9JPJ - chains H and J of the 6 polymer chains in the assembly; structure by X-ray diffraction, 3.72 A resolution.

[Chain H]
Molecule: 27-nt DNA strand
Source organism: Achromobacter denitrificans NBRC 15125
Sequence (27 nucleotides; numbered 1 to 27; the number before each row is that of its first residue):
     1 CTACTTTTCA GGTTATCTGA TAACTTT

[Chain J]
Name: Pyruvate dehydrogenase complex repressor
Source organism: Achromobacter denitrificans NBRC 15125
UniProt: A0A6N0JVZ6 (A0A6N0JVZ6_ACHDE); residues 1-238 here = UniProt positions 1-238
Amino-acid sequence (238 residues; each row starts with the number of its first residue):
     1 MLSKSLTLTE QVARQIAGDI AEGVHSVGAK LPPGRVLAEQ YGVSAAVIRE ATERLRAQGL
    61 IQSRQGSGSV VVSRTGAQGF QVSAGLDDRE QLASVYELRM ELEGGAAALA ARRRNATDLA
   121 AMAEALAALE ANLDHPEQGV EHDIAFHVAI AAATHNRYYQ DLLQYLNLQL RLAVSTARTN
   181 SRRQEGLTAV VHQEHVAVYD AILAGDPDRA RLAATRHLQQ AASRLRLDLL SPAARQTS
Disordered / not traced: 172-187, 229-238
Differences from the reference sequence: conflict Ala-120 (Val in A0A6N0JVZ6), Asp-134 (Glu in A0A6N0JVZ6)
Metal / ion sites: Zn2+ near Asp-143 (its only coordinating residue here)

[Interface between chain H and chain J]
Residue-residue contacts (16):
  DT13(H) / Pro-33(J)  phosphate contact
  DT13(H) / Arg-35(J)  salt bridge to the phosphate
  DT13(H) / Gly-66(J)  hydrogen bond to the base
  DT13(H) / Gly-68(J)  phosphate contact
  DT14(H) / Pro-32(J)  phosphate contact
  DT14(H) / Pro-33(J)  phosphate contact
  DT14(H) / Gly-34(J)  hydrogen bond to the phosphate
  DT14(H) / Gln-65(J)  base contact
  DT14(H) / Gly-66(J)  sugar contact
  DT14(H) / Gly-68(J)  phosphate contact
  DA15(H) / Arg-49(J)  salt bridge to the phosphate
  DA15(H) / Arg-56(J)  salt bridge to the phosphate
  DA15(H) / Ser-63(J)  phosphate contact
  DA15(H) / Gln-65(J)  sugar contact
  DT16(H) / Arg-49(J)  base contact
  DC24(H) / Met-1(J)  phosphate contact
Also at the interface, not in a pair above, chain H (7 interface residues in all): DG12, DT25
Also at the interface, not in a pair above, chain J (14 interface residues in all): Arg-64, Ser-67, Ser-69

[Summary]
The interface between chain H and chain J involves 7 residues on one side and 14 on the other, with 2 hydrogen
bonds and 3 salt bridges. Polar pairs include DT13(H)/Gly-66(J), DT14(H)/Gly-34(J) and DT13(H)/Arg-35(J).
Here chain H is a 27-nt DNA strand and chain J is Pyruvate dehydrogenase complex repressor, both from
Achromobacter denitrificans NBRC 15125. Entry 9JPJ (Crystal structure of DhdR in complex with DNA) was
determined by X-ray diffraction (same publication as 9VKN, 9JPK and 9JPL).
